Entry 7ASL (electron microscopy, 4.50 A resolution (low resolution: residue-level contacts below are approximate; hydrogen-bond / salt-bridge calls are withheld)); this record covers chains D and I of the 18 polymer chains in the assembly.

[Chain D (and I)]
Name: Gag protein
Source organism: Human immunodeficiency virus 1
Notes: chain I of this document is another copy of the same molecule, construct and numbering; everything in this record applies to it too
UniProtKB: C9DXR6 (C9DXR6_9HIV1); residues 143-377 here correspond to UniProt positions 12-246 (UniProt number = residue number - 131)
Amino-acid sequence (235 residues; numbered 143 to 377; the number before each row is that of its first residue):
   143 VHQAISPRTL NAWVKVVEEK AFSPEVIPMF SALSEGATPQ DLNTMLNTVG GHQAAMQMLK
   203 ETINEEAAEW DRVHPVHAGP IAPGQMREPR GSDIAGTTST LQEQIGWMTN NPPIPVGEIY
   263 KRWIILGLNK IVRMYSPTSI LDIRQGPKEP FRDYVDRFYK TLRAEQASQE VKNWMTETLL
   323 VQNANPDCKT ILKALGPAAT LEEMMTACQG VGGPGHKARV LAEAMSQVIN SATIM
Cystine bridges: Cys330-Cys350
Sequence notes: engineered mutation Ile371 (Thr240 in C9DXR6)

[How chain D and chain I interact]
Pairs across the interface - 13 pairs, chain D then chain I:
  Asn153(D) with Val156(I)
  Val156(D) with Asn153(I)
  Leu283(D) with Glu312(I)
  Gln308(D) with Gln308(I); Ala309(I)
  Ala309(D) with Gln308(I)
  Glu312(D) with Leu283(I)
  Val313(D) with Leu283(I); Met317(I)
  Trp316(D) with Trp316(I); Leu321(I)
  Met317(D) with Val313(I)
  Leu321(D) with Trp316(I)
Interface residues without a listed pair, chain D (21 interface residues in all): Pro149, Arg150, Leu152, Lys157, Glu161, Thr186, Asn189, Thr190, Ser281, Glu307, Ser310
Interface residues without a listed pair, chain I (20 interface residues in all): Pro149, Arg150, Leu152, Glu160, Thr186, Asn189, Thr190, Ser281, Glu307, Ser310

[Overview]
Chain D and chain I form an interface of 21 and 20 residues respectively.
Both chains are Gag protein (Human immunodeficiency virus 1). Entry 7ASL (HIV-1 Gag immature lattice.
GagSP1T8I) was determined by electron microscopy together with 7ASH from the same study.
